4BEQ - chain A; structure by X-ray diffraction, 1.50 A resolution.

[Chain A]
Name: Alanine racemase 2
Source organism: Vibrio cholerae
Notes: EC 5.1.1.1
UniProtKB: Q9KSE5 (ALR2_VIBCH); residues 24-407 here correspond to UniProt positions 9-392 (UniProt number = residue number - 15)
Sequence (386 residues; numbered 24 to 409; the number before each row is that of its first residue):
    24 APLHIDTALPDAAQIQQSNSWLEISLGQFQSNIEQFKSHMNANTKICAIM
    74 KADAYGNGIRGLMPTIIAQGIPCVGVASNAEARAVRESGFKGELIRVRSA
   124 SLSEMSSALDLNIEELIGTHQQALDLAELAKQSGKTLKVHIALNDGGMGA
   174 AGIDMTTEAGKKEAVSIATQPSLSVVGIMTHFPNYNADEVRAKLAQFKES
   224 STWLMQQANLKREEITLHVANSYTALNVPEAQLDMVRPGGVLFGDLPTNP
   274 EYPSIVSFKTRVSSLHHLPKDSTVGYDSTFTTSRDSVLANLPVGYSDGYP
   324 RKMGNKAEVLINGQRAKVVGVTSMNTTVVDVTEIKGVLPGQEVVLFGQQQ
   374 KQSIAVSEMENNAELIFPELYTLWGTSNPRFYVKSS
Differences from the reference sequence: expression tag (408-409); engineered mutation Ala-173 (Arg158 in Q9KSE5), Ala-174 (Asn159 in Q9KSE5)
Disulfides: Cys-70/Cys-96
Covalently attached groups: pyridoxal phosphate (PLP) linked to Lys-74
Small-molecule neighbours: pyridoxal phosphate (PLP): Ile-72, Tyr-78, Val-120, Met-202, His-204, Tyr-208, Asn-244, Ser-245, Arg-260, Pro-261, Gly-262, Gly-263
What the authors report for this chain:
  - conformationally variable residues: His-204, Tyr-208

[Overview]
Covalently linked pyridoxal phosphate: at Lys-74. From the paper: conformational variability at His-204 and
Tyr-208.
Chain A is Alanine racemase 2 (Vibrio cholerae); the structure, Structure of Vibrio cholerae broad spectrum
racemase double mutant R173A, N174A, was determined by X-ray diffraction together with 4BEU, 4BF5 and 4BHY
from the same study.
